Entry 5JLJ (X-ray diffraction, 2.50 A resolution); this record covers chains B and C of the 3 polymer chains in the assembly.

Chain B:
Protein: Ran-specific GTPase-activating protein 1
Source organism: Saccharomyces cerevisiae
Notes: fragment: RanDB1
UniProt: P41920 (YRB1_YEAST); numbering as in UniProt (aligned over 62-201)
Sequence (143 residues; each row starts with the number of its first residue):
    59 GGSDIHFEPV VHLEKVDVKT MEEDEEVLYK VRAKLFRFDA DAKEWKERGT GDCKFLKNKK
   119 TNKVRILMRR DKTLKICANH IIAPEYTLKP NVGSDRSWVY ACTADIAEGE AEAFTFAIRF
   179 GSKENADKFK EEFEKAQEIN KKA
Unresolved in the structure: 59-64, 69-78, 201
Sequence notes: expression tag (59-61)

Chain C:
Protein: Exportin-1
Source organism: Saccharomyces cerevisiae (strain ATCC 204508 / S288c)
UniProt: P30822 (XPO1_YEAST); residue numbers follow UniProt; this construct covers 1-376, 414-1058
Sequence (1024 residues; numbered -2 to 1058; 37 numbers in that range are skipped by the numbering (no residue carries them; nothing is unmodelled there); the number before each row is that of its first residue; numbers below 1 keep their minus sign (Gly-2 is residue -2)):
    -2 GGSMEGILDF SNDLDIALLD QVVSTFYQGS GVQQKQAQEI LTKFQDNPDA WQKADQILQF
    58 STNPQSKFIA LSILDKLITR KWKLLPNDHR IGIRNFVVGM IISMCQDDEV FKTQKNLINK
   118 SDLTLVQILK QEWPQNWPEF IPELIGSSSS SVNVCENNMI VLKLLSEEVF DFSAEQMTQA
   178 KALHLKNSMS KEFEQIFKLC FQVLEQGSSS SLIVATLESL LRYLHWIPYR YIYETNILEL
   238 LSTKFMTSPD TRAITLKCLT EVSNLKIPQD NDLIKRQTVL FFQNTLQQIA TSVMPVTADL
   298 KATYANANGN DQSFLQDLAM FLTTYLARNR ALLESDESLR ELLLNAHQYL IQLSKIEERE
   358 LFKTTLDYWH NLVADLFYE
   414 PLKKHIYEEI CSQLRLVIIE NMVRPEEVLV VENDEGEIVR EFVKESDTIQ LYKSEREVLV
   474 YLTHLNVIDT EEIMISKLAR QIDGSEWSWH NINTLSWAIG SISGTMSEDT EKRFVVTVIK
   534 DLLDLCVKKR GKDNKAVVAS DIMYVVGQYP RFLKAHWNFL RTVILKLFEF MHETHEGVQD
   594 MACDTFIKIV QKCKYHFVIQ QPRESEPFIQ TIIRDIQKTT ADLQPQQVHT FYKACGIIIS
   654 EERSVAERNR LLSDLMQLPN MAWDTIVEQS TANPTLLLDS ETVKIIANII KTNVAVCTSM
   714 GADFYPQLGH IYYNMLQLYR AVSSMISAQV AAEGLIATKT PKVRGLRTIK KEILKLVETY
   774 ISKARNLDDV VKVLVEPLLN AVLEDYMNNV PDARDAEVLN CMTTVVEKVG HMIPQGVILI
   834 LQSVFECTLD MINKDFTEYP EHRVEFYKLL KVINEKSFAA FLELPPAAFK LFVDAICWAF
   894 KHNNRDVEVN GLQIALDLVK NIERMGNVPF ANEFHKNYFF IFVSETFFVL TDSDHKSGFS
   954 KQALLLMKLI SLVYDNKISV PLYQEAEVPQ GTSNQVYLSQ YLANMLSNAF PHLTSEQIAS
  1014 FLSALTKQCK DLVVFKGTLR DFLVQIKEVG GDPTDYLFAE DKENA
Unresolved in the structure: -2 to -1, 1054-1058
Sequence notes: expression tag (-2 to 0); engineered mutation Cys539 (Thr in P30822), Cys1022 (Tyr in P30822)
Residues lining bound ligands: 6L8 ((2R)-3-{3-[3,5-bis(trifluoromethyl)phenyl]-1H-1,2,4-triazol-1-yl}-2-(pyrimidin-5-yl)propanamide): Leu536, Cys539, Val540, Lys548, Ala552, Ile555, Met556, Val559, Phe572, Thr575, Val576, Lys579, Leu580, Glu582, Phe583
Reported in the primary citation:
  - binding site for 6L8: Cys539, Val540, Lys548, Lys579, Phe583
  - conformationally variable residues (side-chain flip): Cys539

How chain B and chain C interact:
Contacting residue pairs (8):
  Arg90(B) with Phe455(C)
  Val150(B) with Ile749(C), hydrophobic; Thr753(C); Pro754(C)
  Gly151(B) with Lys752(C); Arg757(C), hydrogen bond (backbone-side chain)
  Ser152(B) with Pro754(C)
  Asp153(B) with Pro754(C)
Other interface residues (no listed pair), chain C (7 interface residues in all): Lys697

Overview:
5 residues of chain B and 7 residues of chain C are in contact, with 1 hydrogen bond. Its one hydrogen-bonded
contact is Gly151(B)-Arg757(C). Bound to chain C: compound 6L8. From the paper: a binding site for 6L8 at
Cys539(C), Val540(C) and Lys548(C) among others; conformational variability at Cys539(C).
Chain B is Ran-specific GTPase-activating protein 1 (Saccharomyces cerevisiae) and chain C is Exportin-1
(Saccharomyces cerevisiae (strain ATCC 204508 / S288c)); the structure, Crystal Structure of KPT8602 in
complex with CRM1-Ran-RanBP1, was determined by X-ray diffraction.
